6TA6 - chains B and I of the 12 polymer chains in the assembly; structure by electron microscopy, 3.20 A resolution.

== Chain B ==
Protein: Outer membrane protein OprM
From: Pseudomonas aeruginosa
UniProt: Q51487 (OPRM_PSEAE); residues 1-468 here correspond to UniProt positions 18-485 (UniProt number = residue number + 17)
Sequence (474 residues; row label = number of the first residue in the row):
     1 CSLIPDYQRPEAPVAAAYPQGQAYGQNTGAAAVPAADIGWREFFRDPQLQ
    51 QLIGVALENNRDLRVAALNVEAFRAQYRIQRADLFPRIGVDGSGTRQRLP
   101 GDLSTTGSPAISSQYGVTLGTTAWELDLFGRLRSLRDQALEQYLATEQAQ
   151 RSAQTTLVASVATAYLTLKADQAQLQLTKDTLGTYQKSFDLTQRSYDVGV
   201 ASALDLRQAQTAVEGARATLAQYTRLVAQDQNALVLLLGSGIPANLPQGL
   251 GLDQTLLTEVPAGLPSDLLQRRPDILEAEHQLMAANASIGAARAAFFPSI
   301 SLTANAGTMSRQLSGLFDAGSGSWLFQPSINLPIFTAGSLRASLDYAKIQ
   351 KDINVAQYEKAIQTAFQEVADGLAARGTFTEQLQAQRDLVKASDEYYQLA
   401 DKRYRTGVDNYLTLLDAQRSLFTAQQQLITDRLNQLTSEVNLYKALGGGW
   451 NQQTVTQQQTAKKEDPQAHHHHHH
Unresolved in the structure: 456-474
Differences from the reference sequence: expression tag (469-474)
Curated features (UniProtKB/Swiss-Prot):
  - lipidation: C1 (N-palmitoyl cysteine)

== Chain I ==
Protein: MexA family multidrug efflux RND transporter periplasmic adaptor subunit
From: Pseudomonas aeruginosa
UniProt: A0A2V3GTR8 (A0A2V3GTR8_PSEAI); residues 1-360 here correspond to UniProt positions 83-442 (UniProt number = residue number + 82)
Sequence (366 residues; numbered 1 to 366; the number before each row is that of its first residue):
     1 CGKSEAPPPAQTPEVGIVTLEAQTVTLNTELPGRTNAFRIAEVRPQVNGI
    51 ILKRLFKEGSDVKAGQQLYQIDPATYEADYQSAQANLASTQEQAQRYKLL
   101 VADQAVSKQQYADANAAYLQSKAAVEQARINLRYTKVLSPISGRIGRSAV
   151 TEGALVTNGQANAMATVQQLDPIYVDVTQPSTALLRLRRELASGQLERAG
   201 DNAAKVSLKLEDGSQYPLEGRLEFSEVSVDEGTGSVTIRAVFPNPNNELL
   251 PGMFVHAQLQEGVKQKAILAPQQGVTRDLKGQATALVVNAQNKVELRVIK
   301 ADRVIGDKWLVTEGLNAGDKIITEGLQFVQPGVEVKTVPAKNVASAQKAD
   351 AAPAKTDSKGHHHHHH
Unresolved in the structure: 344-366
Differences from the reference sequence: expression tag (361-366)

== Chain B / chain I interface ==
Pairs across the interface (18):
  R194(B) - L100(I)
  R194(B) - D103(I)  salt bridge
  S195(B) - L100(I)
  V198(B) - R96(I)
  V198(B) - L100(I)  hydrophobic
  V200(B) - R96(I)
  V200(B) - L100(I)  hydrophobic
  Y404(B) - Q104(I)
  G407(B) - S107(I)
  G407(B) - K108(I)  hydrogen bond (backbone-backbone)
  G407(B) - Q109(I)
  V408(B) - S107(I)  hydrogen bond (backbone-side chain)
  D409(B) - S107(I)
  N410(B) - Q104(I)
  N410(B) - A105(I)  hydrogen bond (side chain-backbone)
  N410(B) - S107(I)
  Y411(B) - Q104(I)  hydrogen bond (backbone-backbone)
  L412(B) - A105(I)
Interface residues without a listed pair, chain B (13 interface residues in all): L191, G199
Interface residues without a listed pair, chain I (11 interface residues in all): Y97, L99, V106

== In short ==
The interface between chain B and chain I involves 13 residues on one side and 11 on the other, with 4
hydrogen bonds and 1 salt bridge. Polar contacts include R194(B)-D103(I), V408(B)-S107(I) and N410(B)-A105(I).
Here chain B is Outer membrane protein OprM and chain I is MexA family multidrug efflux RND transporter
periplasmic adaptor subunit, both from Pseudomonas aeruginosa. Entry 6TA6 (MexAB assembly of the Pseudomonas
MexAB-OprM efflux pump reconstituted in nanodiscs) was determined by electron microscopy, deposited together
with 6T7S and 6TA5.
